PDB entry 7Z1T | electron microscopy, 2.26 A resolution | chains A and G of the 12 polymer chains in the assembly

== Chain A (and G) ==
Name: Gap junction alpha-1 protein
Organism: Homo sapiens
Notes: chain G of this document is another copy of the same molecule, construct and numbering; everything in this record applies to it too
Reference sequence: P17302 (CXA1_HUMAN); residue numbers follow UniProt; this construct covers 1-382
Chain sequence (382 residues; each row starts with the number of its first residue):
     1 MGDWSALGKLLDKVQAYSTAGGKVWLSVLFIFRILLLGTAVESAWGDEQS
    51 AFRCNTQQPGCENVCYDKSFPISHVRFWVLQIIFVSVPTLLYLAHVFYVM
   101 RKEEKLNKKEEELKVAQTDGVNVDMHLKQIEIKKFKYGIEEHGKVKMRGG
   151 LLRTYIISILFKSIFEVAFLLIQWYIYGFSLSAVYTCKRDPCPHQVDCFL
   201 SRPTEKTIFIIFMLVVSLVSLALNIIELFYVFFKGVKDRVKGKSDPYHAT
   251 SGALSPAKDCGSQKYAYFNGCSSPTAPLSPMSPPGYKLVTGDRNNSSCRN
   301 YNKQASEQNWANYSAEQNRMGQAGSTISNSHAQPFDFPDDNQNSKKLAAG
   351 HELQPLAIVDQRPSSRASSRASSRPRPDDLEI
Not modelled in the structure: 1, 106-150, 236-382
Cystine bridges: Cys54-Cys198, Cys61-Cys192, Cys65-Cys187
UniProt features mapped onto this chain:
  - modified residue: Ser5 (Phosphoserine), Tyr247 (Phosphotyrosine), Ser255 (Phosphoserine), Ser262 (Phosphoserine), Cys271 (S-nitrosocysteine), Thr275 (Phosphothreonine), Ser306 (Phosphoserine), Ser314 (Phosphoserine), Ser325 (Phosphoserine), Thr326 (Phosphothreonine), Ser328 (Phosphoserine), Ser330 (Phosphoserine), Ser344 (Phosphoserine), Ser365 (Phosphoserine), Ser368 (Phosphoserine), Ser369 (Phosphoserine), Ser373 (Phosphoserine)
  - cross-link (Glycyl lysine isopeptide (Lys-Gly)): Lys144 (interchain with G-Cter in SUMO), Lys237 (interchain with G-Cter in SUMO)
  - natural variant: Gly2 (G2V: In ODDD), Leu7 (L7V: In ODDD), Gly8 (G8V: In PPKCA1), Leu11 (L11I: In ODDD; L11P: In ODDD), Tyr17 (Y17S: In ODDD), Ser18 (S18P: In ODDD), Gly21 (G21R: In ODDD), Gly22 (G22E: In ODDD), Lys23 (K23T: In ODDD), Ser27 (S27P: In ODDD), Ile31 (I31M: In ODDD), Ala40 (A40V: In ODDD), 43 further natural variant entries in UniProt
What the authors report for this chain:
  - self-association interface (contacts with another copy of this molecule): Asn55 to Gln58, Pro59, Pro193 to Asp197
  - disease-associated variants - Y17S, G21R, L90V: decreased localization (citing earlier work)
  - disease-associated variants - L11I, S18P, G22E, K23T, S27P, I31M, V96M, Y98C (citing earlier work)

== Chain A / chain G interface ==
Pairs across the interface (21; chain A residue first):
  Cys54(A) with Gln57(G)
  Asn55(A) with Thr56(G); Gln57(G), hydrogen bond (side chain-backbone); Gln58(G), hydrogen bond; Pro193(G)
  Thr56(A) with Asn55(G); Gln57(G)
  Gln57(A) with Cys54(G); Asn55(G), hydrogen bond (backbone-side chain); Thr56(G); Gln57(G)
  Gln58(A) with Asn55(G), hydrogen bond
  Thr186(A) with His194(G)
  Pro193(A) with Asn55(G); Asp197(G)
  His194(A) with Thr186(G); Gln195(G); Asp197(G), salt bridge
  Gln195(A) with His194(G)
  Asp197(A) with Pro193(G); His194(G), salt bridge
Other interface residues (no listed pair), chain A (11 interface residues in all): Val196
Other interface residues (no listed pair), chain G (11 interface residues in all): Val196
The authors on this interface:
  - interface residues, chain A: Asn55(A), Pro193(A)

== In short ==
The chain A/chain G interface involves 11 residues from each chain, with 4 hydrogen bonds and 2 salt bridges.
Polar pairs include His194(A)-Asp197(G), Asn55(A)-Gln57(G) and Asn55(A)-Gln58(G). From the paper: Y17S, G21R
and L90V of chain A reduce localization; interface residues Asn55(A) and Pro193(A).
Both chains are Gap junction alpha-1 protein (Homo sapiens). Entry 7Z1T (Connexin43 gap junction channel
structure in digitonin) was determined by electron microscopy, deposited together with 7Z22 and 7Z23.
